PDB entry 7O1Z | X-ray diffraction, 1.80 A resolution | chain A

== Chain A ==
Molecule: Peroxygenase
From: Hypoxylon sp. EC38
Notes: EC 1.11.2.1
Reference sequence: A0A1Y2TH07 (A0A1Y2TH07_9PEZI); residues 1-261 here = UniProt positions 1-261
Chain sequence (261 residues; numbered 1 to 261; the number before each row is that of its first residue):
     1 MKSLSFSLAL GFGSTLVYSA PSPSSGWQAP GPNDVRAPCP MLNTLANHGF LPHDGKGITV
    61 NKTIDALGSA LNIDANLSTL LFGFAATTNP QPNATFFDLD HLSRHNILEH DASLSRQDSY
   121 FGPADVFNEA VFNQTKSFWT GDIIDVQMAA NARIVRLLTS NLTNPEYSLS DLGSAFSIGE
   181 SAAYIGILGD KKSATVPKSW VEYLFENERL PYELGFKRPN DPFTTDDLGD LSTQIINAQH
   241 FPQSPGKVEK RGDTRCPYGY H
Not modelled in the structure: 1-24, 250-261
Covalently attached groups: N-acetylglucosamine (NAG) linked to N133, N161
Metal / ion sites: heme Fe: C39 (together with s-1,2-propanediol); Mg2+: E109, H110, S113 (together with heme)
Ligand contacts:
  - 1-butanol (1BO), molecule 1: A175, I178, G179, L228, G229, S232
  - 1-butanol (1BO), molecule 2: G229, S232, T233, I236
  - bicine (BCN): I143, G189, D190, T195, V196, P197, W200
  - heme (HEM): P38, C39, P40, M41, L42, T63, L67, L71, I73, L81, F82, A85, L102, L108, E109, H110, S113, L114, S115, R116, E180, A183, Y184, I187, F205
  - s-1,2-propanediol (PGO): L81, F176, G179, E180, A183, L228
What the authors report for this chain:
  - catalytic residues: H110, E180 (proposed by the authors, not directly observed)

== Summary ==
Bound to chain A: heme, s-1,2-propanediol, 1-butanol and bicine. Covalently linked N-acetylglucosamine: at
N133 and N161. E109, H110 and S113 coordinate Mg2+. From the paper: catalytic residues H110 and E180.
Chain A is Peroxygenase (Hypoxylon sp. EC38); the structure, Unspecific peroxygenase from Hypoxylon sp. EC38
in complex with S-1,2-propanediol, was determined by X-ray diffraction together with 7O1R, 7O1X, 7O2D and 7O2G
from the same study.
